2IWR - chain A; structure by X-ray diffraction, 1.50 A resolution.

== Chain A ==
Name: Centaurin gamma 1
Organism: Homo sapiens
Notes: fragment: gtpase like domain, residues 402-577
Reference sequence: Q99490 (CENG1_HUMAN); residues 66-241 here correspond to UniProt positions 402-577 (UniProt number = residue number + 336)
Chain sequence (178 residues; row label = number of the first residue in the row):
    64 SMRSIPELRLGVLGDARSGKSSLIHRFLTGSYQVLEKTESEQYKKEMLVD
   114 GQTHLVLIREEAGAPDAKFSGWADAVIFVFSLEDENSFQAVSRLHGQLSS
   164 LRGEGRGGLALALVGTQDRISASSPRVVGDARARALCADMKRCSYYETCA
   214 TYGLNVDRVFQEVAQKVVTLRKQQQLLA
Not modelled in the structure: 240-241
Modified / non-standard residues: Cys200 (s-dimethylarsinoyl-cysteine; CAF); Cys212 (s-dimethylarsinoyl-cysteine; CAF)
What the authors report for this chain:
  - mutagenesis - T101A (30-40-fold), T101P (30-40-fold): decreased catalytic activity
  - catalytic residues: Thr101
  - specificity-determining residues: Asp181 (proposed by the authors, not directly observed)

== In short ==
From the paper: the catalytic residue Thr101; T101A and T101P reduce catalytic activity.
Chain A is Centaurin gamma 1 (Homo sapiens); the structure, Gtpase Like Domain Of Centaurin Gamma 1 (Human),
was determined by X-ray diffraction (same publication as 2BMJ).
